PDB entry 1Q0M | X-ray diffraction, 1.68 A resolution | chains D and F of the 6 polymer chains in the assembly

[Chain D (and F)]
Protein: Superoxide dismutase [Ni]
Organism: Streptomyces seoulensis
Notes: EC 1.15.1.1; chain F of this document is another copy of the same molecule, construct and numbering; everything in this record applies to it too
UniProtKB: P80734 (SODN_STRSO); residues 1-117 here correspond to UniProt positions 15-131 (UniProt number = residue number + 14)
Sequence (117 residues; numbered 1 to 117; the number before each row is that of its first residue):
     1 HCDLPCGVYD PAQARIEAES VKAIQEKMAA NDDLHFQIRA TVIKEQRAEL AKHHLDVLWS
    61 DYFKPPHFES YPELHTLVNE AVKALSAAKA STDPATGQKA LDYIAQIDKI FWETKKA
Bound ions: Ni2+: His1, Cys2, Cys6
Swiss-Prot annotation at these positions:
  - binding site (Ni(2+)): His1, Cys2, Cys6
From the paper describing this entry:
  - mutagenesis - H1A, H1C, H1D, H1K, H1N, H1Q, H1R, H1W, H1Y, Y9A, Y9K, Y9Q, E17A, R39A: abolished catalytic activity
  - mutagenesis - D3A, Y9F, Y9W, R47A: decreased catalytic activity
  - catalytic residues: Tyr9, Lys64 (proposed by the authors, not directly observed)

[Chain D / chain F interface]
Contacting residue pairs (48):
  His1(D) - Ile16(F)
  His1(D) - Glu17(F)  salt bridge
  His1(D) - Ser20(F)  hydrogen bond
  His1(D) - Arg47(F)  hydrogen bond
  Cys2(D) - Ile43(F)  hydrophobic
  Cys2(D) - Arg47(F)
  Asp3(D) - Arg39(F)  hydrogen bond (backbone-side chain)
  Leu4(D) - Ile24(F)  hydrophobic
  Leu4(D) - Phe36(F)  hydrophobic
  Leu4(D) - Arg39(F)  hydrogen bond (backbone-side chain)
  Leu4(D) - Ala40(F)  hydrophobic
  Leu4(D) - Ile43(F)  hydrophobic
  Pro5(D) - Lys27(F)
  Cys6(D) - Ser20(F)  hydrogen bond
  Cys6(D) - Ala23(F)
  Cys6(D) - Ile24(F)  hydrophobic
  Cys6(D) - Lys27(F)
  Val8(D) - Ile16(F)
  Val8(D) - Glu19(F)
  Val8(D) - Ser20(F)
  Val8(D) - Ala23(F)  hydrophobic
  Asp10(D) - Ile16(F)
  Gln13(D) - Ile16(F)
  Gln13(D) - Glu17(F)  hydrogen bond
  Ile16(D) - His1(F)
  Ile16(D) - Val8(F)
  Ile16(D) - Asp10(F)
  Ile16(D) - Gln13(F)
  Glu17(D) - His1(F)  salt bridge
  Glu17(D) - Gln13(F)  hydrogen bond
  Glu19(D) - Val8(F)
  Ser20(D) - His1(F)  hydrogen bond
  Ser20(D) - Cys6(F)  hydrogen bond
  Ser20(D) - Val8(F)
  Ala23(D) - Cys6(F)
  Ala23(D) - Val8(F)  hydrophobic
  Ile24(D) - Leu4(F)  hydrophobic
  Ile24(D) - Cys6(F)  hydrophobic
  Lys27(D) - Pro5(F)
  Lys27(D) - Cys6(F)
  Phe36(D) - Leu4(F)  hydrophobic
  Arg39(D) - Asp3(F)  hydrogen bond (side chain-backbone)
  Arg39(D) - Leu4(F)  hydrogen bond (side chain-backbone)
  Ala40(D) - Leu4(F)
  Ile43(D) - Cys2(F)  hydrophobic
  Ile43(D) - Leu4(F)  hydrophobic
  Arg47(D) - His1(F)  hydrogen bond
  Arg47(D) - Cys2(F)
Interface residues without a listed pair, chain D (23 interface residues in all): Gly7, Ala12
Interface residues without a listed pair, chain F (24 interface residues in all): Gly7, Ala12, Arg15

[In short]
Chain D and chain F form an interface of 23 and 24 residues respectively; the contacts include 12 hydrogen
bonds and 2 salt bridges. Polar pairs include His1(D)-Glu17(F), His1(D)-Ser20(F) and His1(D)-Arg47(F). The
paper reports catalytic residues Tyr9(D) and Lys64(D); H1A, H1C and H1D of chain D, among others, abolish
catalytic activity; 18 substitutions were tested in all.
Both chains are Superoxide dismutase [Ni] (Streptomyces seoulensis). Entry 1Q0M (Crystal structure of
Ni-containing superoxide dismutase with Ni-ligation corresponding to the state after full x-ray-induced
reduction) was determined by X-ray diffraction, deposited together with 1Q0D, 1Q0F, 1Q0G and 1Q0K.
